PDB entry 6BWJ | X-ray diffraction, 3.10 A resolution | chains A and B

== Chain A (and B) ==
Protein: Transient receptor potential cation channel subfamily V member 2
Organism: Oryctolagus cuniculus
Notes: chain B of this document is another copy of the same molecule, construct and numbering; everything in this record applies to it too
UniProt: G1SNM3 (G1SNM3_RABIT); residues 2-762 here correspond to UniProt positions 57-817 (UniProt number = residue number + 55)
Chain sequence (776 residues; row label = number of the first residue in the row):
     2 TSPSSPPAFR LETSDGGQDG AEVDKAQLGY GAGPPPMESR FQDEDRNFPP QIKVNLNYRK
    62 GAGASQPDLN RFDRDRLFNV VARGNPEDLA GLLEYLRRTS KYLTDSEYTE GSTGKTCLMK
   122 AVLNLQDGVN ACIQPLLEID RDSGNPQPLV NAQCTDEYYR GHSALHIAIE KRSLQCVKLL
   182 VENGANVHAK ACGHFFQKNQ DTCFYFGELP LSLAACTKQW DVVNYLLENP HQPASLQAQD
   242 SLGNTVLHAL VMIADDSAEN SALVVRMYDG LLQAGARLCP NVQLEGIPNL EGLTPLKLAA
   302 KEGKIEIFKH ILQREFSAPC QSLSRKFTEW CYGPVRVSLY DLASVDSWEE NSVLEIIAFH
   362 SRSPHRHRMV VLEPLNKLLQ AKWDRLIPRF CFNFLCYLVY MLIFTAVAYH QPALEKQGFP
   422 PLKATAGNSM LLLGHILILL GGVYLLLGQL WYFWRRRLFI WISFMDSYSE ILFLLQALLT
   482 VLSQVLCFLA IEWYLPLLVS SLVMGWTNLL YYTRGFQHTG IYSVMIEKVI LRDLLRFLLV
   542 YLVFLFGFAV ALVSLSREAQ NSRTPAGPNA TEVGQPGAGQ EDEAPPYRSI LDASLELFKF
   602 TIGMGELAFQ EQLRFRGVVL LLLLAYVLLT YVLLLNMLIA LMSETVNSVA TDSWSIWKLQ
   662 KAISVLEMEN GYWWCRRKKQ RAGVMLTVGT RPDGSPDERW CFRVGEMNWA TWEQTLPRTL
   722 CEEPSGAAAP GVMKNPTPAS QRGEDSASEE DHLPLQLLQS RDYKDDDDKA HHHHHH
Unresolved in the structure: 2-69, 413-426, 559-585, 607-613, 728-777 (chain B: 2-70, 417-426, 559-585, 613-615, 728-777)
Differences from the reference sequence: engineered mutation S470 (Phe525 in G1SNM3), M505 (Leu560 in G1SNM3), T508 (Leu563 in G1SNM3), E528 (Gln583 in G1SNM3); expression tag (763-777)
Residues lining bound ligands:
  - resiniferatoxin (6EU), molecule 1: Y469, S470, L473, L476, S501, V504, M505, T508, N509, L511, Y512, R515, S524, V525, E528, I531, L535, L536, L539, Q661
  - resiniferatoxin (6EU), molecule 2: F545, F549, L623, A626, L629, L630
From the paper describing this entry:
  - conformationally variable residues (helix shift, side-chain flip): I603, G604, Y632
  - binding site for resiniferatoxin: L535
  - contacts within the chain: Y542-T602, T602-Y627

== How chain A and chain B interact ==
Pairs across the interface (78; chain A residue first):
  K116(A) - E723(B)  salt bridge
  K116(A) - E724(B)  salt bridge
  K121(A) - E723(B)  salt bridge
  L124(A) - E723(B)
  L124(A) - E724(B)
  N125(A) - E723(B)  hydrogen bond
  Y159(A) - P725(B)
  Y160(A) - Y333(B)
  Y160(A) - E724(B)
  Y160(A) - P725(B)
  H163(A) - Y333(B)
  I168(A) - E724(B)
  E171(A) - C332(B)
  E171(A) - Y333(B)
  E171(A) - G334(B)  hydrogen bond (side chain-backbone)
  R173(A) - W713(B)
  F196(A) - W331(B)  hydrophobic
  F196(A) - Y333(B)  hydrophobic
  F196(A) - P725(B)  hydrophobic
  F197(A) - Y333(B)
  T203(A) - V338(B)
  F205(A) - Y333(B)  hydrophobic
  F205(A) - P335(B)
  F205(A) - V336(B)  hydrophobic
  L214(A) - Y333(B)
  C217(A) - W710(B)
  T218(A) - W713(B)
  K219(A) - W713(B)
  I254(A) - W710(B)  hydrophobic
  D256(A) - W710(B)  hydrogen bond
  N261(A) - W710(B)
  R533(A) - H519(B)
  R537(A) - H519(B)
  R537(A) - Y523(B)
  F538(A) - Y523(B)
  V541(A) - L511(B)  hydrophobic
  V544(A) - W507(B)
  F545(A) - T508(B)
  F545(A) - L511(B)  hydrophobic
  F547(A) - T406(B)
  F547(A) - W507(B)  hydrophobic
  G548(A) - V504(B)
  G548(A) - W507(B)
  F549(A) - T508(B)
  V551(A) - T406(B)
  V551(A) - L503(B)  hydrophobic
  A552(A) - V500(B)
  A552(A) - L503(B)
  A552(A) - V504(B)  hydrophobic
  V554(A) - Y410(B)  hydrophobic
  S555(A) - A409(B)
  S555(A) - V500(B)
  L556(A) - V500(B)  hydrophobic
  R558(A) - Q412(B)
  Y588(A) - Y410(B)
  R589(A) - Y410(B)
  F601(A) - M605(B)
  T602(A) - M605(B)
  G604(A) - G604(B)
  G604(A) - M605(B)
  R615(A) - E493(B)
  R615(A) - P497(B)
  V619(A) - P497(B)  hydrophobic
  L625(A) - F599(B)  hydrophobic
  L630(A) - I531(B)  hydrophobic
  Y632(A) - I603(B)  hydrogen bond (side chain-backbone)
  V633(A) - I531(B)  hydrophobic
  L634(A) - Y523(B)  hydrogen bond (backbone-side chain)
  L634(A) - I527(B)  hydrophobic
  N637(A) - Y523(B)  hydrogen bond (side chain-backbone)
  N637(A) - M526(B)
  N637(A) - I527(B)
  I640(A) - M526(B)  hydrophobic
  I640(A) - L642(B)  hydrophobic
  A641(A) - M526(B)
  M643(A) - M643(B)  hydrophobic
  S644(A) - T646(B)
  E645(A) - H519(B)  salt bridge
Also at the interface, not in a pair above, chain A (65 interface residues in all): T114, K172, C204, F207, E260, S590, L621, L623, V628, L629, M638
Also at the interface, not in a pair above, chain B (44 interface residues in all): L496, T520, V530, L535, L539, L596, A711, S726
Interface features reported in the paper:
  - pairs named by the authors: Y632(A)-I603(B) (hydrogen bond)

== In short ==
The interface between chain A and chain B involves 65 residues on one side and 44 on the other, with 6
hydrogen bonds and 4 salt bridges. Among the polar pairs are K116(A)-E723(B), K116(A)-E724(B) and
K121(A)-E723(B). The authors report a hydrogen bond between Y632(A) and I603(B). The paper reports a binding
site for resiniferatoxin at L535(A); conformational variability at I603(A), G604(A) and Y632(A).
Chain A and chain B are both Transient receptor potential cation channel subfamily V member 2 (Oryctolagus
cuniculus); the structure, Crystal structure of the TRPV2 ion channel in complex with RTx, was determined by
X-ray diffraction, deposited together with 6BWM.
